1N9R - chains A and G of the 7 polymer chains in the assembly; structure by X-ray diffraction, 2.80 A resolution.

[Chain A (and G)]
Protein: Small nuclear ribonucleoprotein F
Organism: Saccharomyces cerevisiae
Notes: chain G of this document is another copy of the same molecule, construct and numbering; everything in this record applies to it too
Reference sequence: P54999 (RUXF_YEAST); numbering as in UniProt (aligned over 1-86)
Chain sequence (93 residues; row label = number of the first residue in the row; numbers below 1 keep their minus sign (Met-6 is residue -6)):
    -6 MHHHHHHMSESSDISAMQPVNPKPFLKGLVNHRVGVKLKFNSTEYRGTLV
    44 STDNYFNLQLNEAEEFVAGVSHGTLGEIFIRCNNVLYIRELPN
Unresolved in the structure: -6 to 18
Sequence notes: expression tag (-6 to 0)
Reported in the primary citation:
  - contacts within the chain: Val60-His65 (hydrophobic contact), Val63-His65 (hydrophobic contact)
  - self-association interface (contacts with another copy of this molecule); pairs are residue here / residue on that copy: Tyr80-Tyr38 (pi stacking)

[Chain A / chain G interface]
Pairs across the interface - 24 pairs, chain A then chain G:
  Phe33(A) - Lys32(G)
  Phe33(A) - Leu79(G)  hydrophobic
  Tyr38(A) - Leu79(G)
  Tyr38(A) - Tyr80(G)
  Asn50(A) - Phe49(G)
  Leu68(A) - Tyr80(G)
  Glu70(A) - Ile81(G)
  Glu70(A) - Arg82(G)
  Glu70(A) - Glu83(G)
  Ile71(A) - Ile81(G)
  Ile71(A) - Arg82(G)
  Phe72(A) - Leu19(G)
  Phe72(A) - Leu22(G)  hydrophobic
  Phe72(A) - Tyr80(G)
  Phe72(A) - Ile81(G)  hydrogen bond (backbone-backbone)
  Ile73(A) - Leu79(G)
  Arg74(A) - Phe49(G)
  Arg74(A) - Cys75(G)
  Arg74(A) - Asn76(G)
  Arg74(A) - Val78(G)
  Arg74(A) - Leu79(G)  hydrogen bond (backbone-backbone)
  Asn77(A) - Lys32(G)
  Asn77(A) - Val78(G)  hydrogen bond (side chain-backbone)
  Asn77(A) - Leu79(G)  hydrogen bond (side chain-backbone)
Also at the interface, not in a pair above, chain A (11 interface residues in all): Leu31
Also at the interface, not in a pair above, chain G (13 interface residues in all): Tyr48

[Summary]
11 residues of chain A and 13 residues of chain G are in contact; the contacts include 4 hydrogen bonds. Polar
contacts include Asn77(A)-Val78(G), Asn77(A)-Leu79(G) and Phe72(A)-Ile81(G). The paper reports a
self-association interface involving Tyr80(A); contacts within the chain involving Val60(A), His65(A) and
Val63(A).
Chain A and chain G are both Small nuclear ribonucleoprotein F (Saccharomyces cerevisiae); the structure,
Crystal structure of a heptameric ring complex of yeast SmF in spacegroup P4122, was determined by X-ray
diffraction, deposited together with 1N9S.
